Entry 5JTR (solution NMR); this record covers chains A and C of the 8 polymer chains in the assembly.

== Chain A (and C) ==
Name: Protein-export protein SecB
Organism: Escherichia coli O157:H7
Notes: chain C of this document is another copy of the same molecule, construct and numbering; everything in this record applies to it too
UniProtKB: P0AG88 (SECB_ECO57); residue numbers follow UniProt; this construct covers 1-155
Sequence (155 residues; numbered 1 to 155; the number before each row is that of its first residue):
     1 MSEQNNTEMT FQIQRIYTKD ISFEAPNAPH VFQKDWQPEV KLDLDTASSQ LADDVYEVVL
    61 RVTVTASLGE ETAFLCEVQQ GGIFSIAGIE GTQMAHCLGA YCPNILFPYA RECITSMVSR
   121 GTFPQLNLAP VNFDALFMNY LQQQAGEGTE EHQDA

== Chain A / chain C interface ==
Contacting residue pairs - 69 pairs, chain A then chain C:
  Glu3(A) - Gln144(C)
  Gln4(A) - Gln142(C)
  Asn5(A) - Gln144(C)
  Thr10(A) - Asn139(C)
  Phe11(A) - Ala135(C)
  Ile13(A) - Asn132(C)
  Ile13(A) - Ala135(C)
  Ile16(A) - Pro130(C)
  Ile16(A) - Asn132(C)
  Thr92(A) - Glu151(C)
  Thr92(A) - His152(C)
  Thr92(A) - Gln153(C)
  Gln93(A) - Thr149(C)
  Gln93(A) - Glu151(C)
  Tyr101(A) - Asp134(C)
  Asn104(A) - Tyr101(C)
  Pro108(A) - Asn104(C)
  Pro108(A) - Ile105(C)
  Pro108(A) - Pro108(C)
  Tyr109(A) - Asn104(C)
  Tyr109(A) - Phe107(C)
  Tyr109(A) - Pro108(C)
  Tyr109(A) - Arg111(C)
  Tyr109(A) - Pro130(C)
  Arg111(A) - Ile105(C)
  Arg111(A) - Tyr109(C)
  Glu112(A) - Pro108(C)
  Glu112(A) - Tyr109(C)
  Glu112(A) - Glu112(C)
  Thr115(A) - Tyr109(C)
  Ser116(A) - Glu112(C)
  Arg120(A) - Glu112(C)
  Gln125(A) - Arg15(C)
  Gln125(A) - Ile16(C)
  Gln125(A) - Tyr109(C)
  Asn127(A) - Ile13(C)
  Asn127(A) - Gln14(C)
  Asn127(A) - Arg15(C)
  Asn127(A) - Ile16(C)
  Ala129(A) - Ile13(C)
  Pro130(A) - Phe11(C)
  Pro130(A) - Ile13(C)
  Pro130(A) - Tyr101(C)
  Tyr140(A) - Glu151(C)
  Tyr140(A) - Gln153(C)
  Tyr140(A) - Asp154(C)
  Leu141(A) - Gly148(C)
  Leu141(A) - Thr149(C)
  Leu141(A) - Glu151(C)
  Gln142(A) - Gly148(C)
  Gln143(A) - Asn6(C)
  Gln144(A) - Gln4(C)
  Gln144(A) - Asn5(C)
  Gln144(A) - Asn6(C)
  Gln144(A) - Thr7(C)
  Ala145(A) - Glu3(C)
  Gly146(A) - Asn5(C)
  Gly146(A) - Thr92(C)
  Glu147(A) - Glu3(C)
  Glu147(A) - Gln143(C)
  Gly148(A) - Thr92(C)
  Thr149(A) - Leu141(C)
  Thr149(A) - Gln142(C)
  Glu150(A) - Gln142(C)
  Glu151(A) - Leu141(C)
  Glu151(A) - Gln142(C)
  His152(A) - Tyr140(C)
  His152(A) - Leu141(C)
  Ala155(A) - Tyr140(C)
Also at the interface, not in a pair above, chain A (41 interface residues in all): Met1, Ile105, Leu128, Asn132, Met138
Also at the interface, not in a pair above, chain C (44 interface residues in all): Met1, Ser2, Met9, Gln93, Leu136, Met138, Ala145, Glu147, Glu150

== Overview ==
41 residues of chain A and 44 residues of chain C are in contact.
Both chains are Protein-export protein SecB (Escherichia coli O157:H7). Entry 5JTR (The structure of chaperone
SecB in complex with unstructured MBP binding site e) was determined by solution NMR (same publication as
5JTL, 5JTM, 5JTN, 5JTO, 5JTP and 5JTQ).
